3WY9 - chains A and C; structure by X-ray diffraction, 2.30 A resolution.

Chain A:
Name: Elongation factor 1-alpha
From: Pyrococcus horikoshii OT3
Reference sequence: O59153 (EF1A_PYRHO); residues 1-428 here = UniProt positions 1-428
Amino-acid sequence (434 residues; row label = number of the first residue in the row):
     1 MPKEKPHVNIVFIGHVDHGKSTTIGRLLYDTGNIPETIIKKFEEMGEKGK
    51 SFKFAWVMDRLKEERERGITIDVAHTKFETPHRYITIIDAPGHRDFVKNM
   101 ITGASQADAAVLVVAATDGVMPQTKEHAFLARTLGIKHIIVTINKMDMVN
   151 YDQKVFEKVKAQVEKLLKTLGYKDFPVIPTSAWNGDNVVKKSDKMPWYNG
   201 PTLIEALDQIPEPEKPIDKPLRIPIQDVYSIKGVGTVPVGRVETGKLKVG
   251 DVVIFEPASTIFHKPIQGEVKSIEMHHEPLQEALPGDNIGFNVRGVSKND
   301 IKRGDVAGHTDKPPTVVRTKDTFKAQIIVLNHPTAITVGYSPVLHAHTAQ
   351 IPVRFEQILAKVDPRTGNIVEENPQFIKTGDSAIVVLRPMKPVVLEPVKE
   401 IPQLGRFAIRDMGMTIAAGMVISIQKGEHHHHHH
Not modelled in the structure: 1-4, 44-50, 428-434
Sequence notes: expression tag (429-434)
Ligand contacts: GDP (guanosine-5'-diphosphate): His15, Val16, Asp17, His18, Gly19, Lys20, Ser21, Thr22, Asn144, Lys145, Asp147, Met148, Ser181, Ala182, Trp183
Curated features (UniProtKB/Swiss-Prot):
  - region: Gly14 to Ser21 (G1), Gly68 to Asp72 (G2), Asp89 to Gly92 (G3), Asn144 to Asp147 (G4), Ser181 to Trp183 (G5)
  - binding site (GTP): Gly14 to Ser21, Asp89 to His93, Asn144 to Asp147
  - binding site (Mg(2+)): Ser21
Reported in the primary citation:
  - conformationally variable residues (side-chain flip): Phe129, Arg132

Chain C:
Name: 50S ribosomal protein L12
Reference sequence: O57705 (RL12_PYRHO); residue numbers follow UniProt; this construct covers 77-108
Amino-acid sequence (32 residues; each row starts with the number of its first residue):
    77 EEKKEEEKKEEEEKEEEVSEEEALAGLSALFG
Not modelled in the structure: 77-82

Chain A / chain C interface:
Residue-residue contacts - 19 pairs, chain A then chain C:
  Lys125(A) with Glu96(C), hydrogen bond (side chain-backbone); Leu103(C)
  Glu126(A) with Leu103(C)
  Phe129(A) with Leu100(C), hydrophobic; Leu103(C), hydrophobic; Ser104(C); Phe107(C), hydrophobic
  Arg132(A) with Phe107(C), hydrogen bond (side chain-backbone)
  Thr133(A) with Phe107(C)
  Leu166(A) with Leu100(C), hydrophobic
  Lys324(A) with Ala105(C), hydrogen bond (side chain-backbone); Leu106(C), hydrogen bond (side chain-backbone); Gly108(C), hydrogen bond (side chain-backbone)
  Leu359(A) with Leu106(C), hydrophobic
  Ala360(A) with Leu106(C), hydrophobic
  Ile384(A) with Leu106(C), hydrophobic; Phe107(C), hydrophobic
  Ile422(A) with Phe107(C)
  Ser423(A) with Gly108(C), hydrogen bond (side chain-backbone)
Also at the interface, not in a pair above, chain A (18 interface residues in all): Lys165, Thr169, Gln326, Ile369, Glu372, Gln425
Also at the interface, not in a pair above, chain C (9 interface residues in all): Glu97
Interface features reported in the paper:
  - pairs named by the authors: Lys125(A)-Glu96(C) (hydrogen bond), Lys125(A)-Leu103(C) (hydrophobic contact), Phe129(A)-Phe107(C) (hydrophobic contact), Arg132(A)-Phe107(C) (hydrogen bond), Leu166(A)-Leu100(C) (hydrophobic contact), Lys324(A)-Ala105(C) (hydrogen bond), Lys324(A)-Gly108(C), Leu359(A)-Leu106(C) (hydrophobic contact), Ala360(A)-Leu106(C) (hydrophobic contact), Ile384(A)-Phe107(C) (hydrophobic contact), Ser423(A)-Gly108(C) (hydrogen bond), Leu100(C)-Phe129(A) (hydrophobic contact), Leu103(C)-Phe129(A) (hydrophobic contact), Ser104(C)-Phe129(A) (hydrophobic contact), Leu106(C)-Lys324(A) (backbone contact), Leu106(C)-Ile384(A) (hydrophobic contact)
  - interface residues, chain A: Phe129(A), Leu359(A), Ala360(A), Ile384(A)
  - hot spots on chain A (mutagenesis) - F129S, K324L, I384S: abolished binding to 50S ribosomal protein L12 (chain C)
  - hot spots on chain A (mutagenesis) - R132L, L166S, L359S, A360S, S423L: decreased binding to 50S ribosomal protein L12 (chain C)
  - hot spots on chain A (mutagenesis) - K125L: unchanged binding to 50S ribosomal protein L12 (chain C)
  - interface residues, chain C: Leu106(C), Phe107(C)
  - hot spots on chain C (mutagenesis) - L103S, L106S, F107S: abolished binding to Elongation factor 1-alpha (chain A)
  - hot spots on chain C (mutagenesis) - L100S: decreased binding to Elongation factor 1-alpha (chain A)

Overview:
The interface between chain A and chain C involves 18 residues on one side and 9 on the other, with 6 hydrogen
bonds. Among the polar pairs are Lys125(A)-Glu96(C), Arg132(A)-Phe107(C) and Lys324(A)-Ala105(C). The paper
describes hydrogen bonds between Lys125(A) and Glu96(C), Arg132(A) and Phe107(C) and Lys324(A) and Ala105(C)
among others; hydrophobic contacts between Lys125(A) and Leu103(C), Phe129(A) and Phe107(C) and Leu166(A) and
Leu100(C) among others; a contact between Lys324(A) and Gly108(C). The paper reports that R132L, L166S and
L359S of chain A, among others, reduce binding to 50S ribosomal protein L12 (chain C); interface residues
Phe129(A), Leu359(A) and Leu106(C) among others; 13 substitutions were tested in all.
Chain A is Elongation factor 1-alpha (Pyrococcus horikoshii OT3) and chain C is 50S ribosomal protein L12; the
structure, Crystal structure of a complex of the archaeal ribosomal stalk protein aP1 and the GDP-bound
archaeal ..., was determined by X-ray diffraction, deposited together with 3WYA.
